7QCG - chain A; structure by X-ray diffraction, 1.75 A resolution.

# Chain A
Molecule: Papain-like protease nsp3
Source organism: Severe acute respiratory syndrome coronavirus 2
Notes: EC 3.4.19.12, 3.4.22.-
UniProtKB: P0DTC1 (R1A_SARS2); residues 1-315 here correspond to UniProt positions 1564-1878 (UniProt number = residue number + 1563)
Chain sequence (315 residues; each row starts with the number of its first residue):
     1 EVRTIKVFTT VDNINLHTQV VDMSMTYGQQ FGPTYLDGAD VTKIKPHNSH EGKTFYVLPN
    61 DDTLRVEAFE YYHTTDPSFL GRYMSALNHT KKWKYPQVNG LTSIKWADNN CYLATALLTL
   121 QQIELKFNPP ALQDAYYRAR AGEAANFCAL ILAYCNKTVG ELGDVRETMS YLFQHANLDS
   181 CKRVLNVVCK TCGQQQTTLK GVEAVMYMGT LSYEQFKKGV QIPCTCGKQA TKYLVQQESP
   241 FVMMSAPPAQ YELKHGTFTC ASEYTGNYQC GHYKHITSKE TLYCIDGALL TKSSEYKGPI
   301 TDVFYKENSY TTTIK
Modified / non-standard residues: Cys-111 (S-hydroxycysteine; CSO)
Ion coordination: Zn2+: Cys-189, Cys-192, Cys-224, Cys-226
Residues lining bound ligands: DZI (3,4,5-tris(oxidanyl)-N-[(E)-1H-pyrrol-2-ylmethylideneamino]benzamide): Arg-166, Ser-170, Tyr-171, Gln-174, Val-202, Glu-203, Met-206, Tyr-207, Met-208
Reported in the primary citation:
  - catalytic residues: Cys-111, His-272, Asp-286 (citing earlier work)
  - binding site for DZI: Arg-166, Ser-170, Tyr-171, Gln-174, Glu-203, Met-206, Met-208
  - conformationally variable residues (side-chain flip): Arg-166, Glu-167, Ser-170, Gln-174, Glu-203, Met-208
  - contacts within the chain: Arg-166/Glu-167 (hydrogen bond)

# Overview
Chain A binds compound DZI. The Zn2+ site is built by Cys-189, Cys-192, Cys-224 and Cys-226. From the paper:
catalytic residues Cys-111, His-272 and Asp-286; a binding site for DZI at Arg-166, Ser-170 and Tyr-171 among
others.
Chain A is Papain-like protease nsp3 (Severe acute respiratory syndrome coronavirus 2); the structure,
Structure of SARS-CoV-2 Papain-like Protease bound to N-(2-pyrrolidyl)-3,4,5-trihydroxybenzoylhydrazone, was
determined by X-ray diffraction (same publication as 7QCH, 7QCI, 7QCJ, 7QCK and 7QCM).
